Entry 8U4Q (electron microscopy, 3.36 A resolution); this record covers chains H and R of the 6 polymer chains in the assembly.

[Chain H]
Molecule: REGN7663 Fab heavy chain
Organism: Homo sapiens
Notes: antibody fragment or engineered binder
Chain sequence (240 residues; each row starts with the number of its first residue):
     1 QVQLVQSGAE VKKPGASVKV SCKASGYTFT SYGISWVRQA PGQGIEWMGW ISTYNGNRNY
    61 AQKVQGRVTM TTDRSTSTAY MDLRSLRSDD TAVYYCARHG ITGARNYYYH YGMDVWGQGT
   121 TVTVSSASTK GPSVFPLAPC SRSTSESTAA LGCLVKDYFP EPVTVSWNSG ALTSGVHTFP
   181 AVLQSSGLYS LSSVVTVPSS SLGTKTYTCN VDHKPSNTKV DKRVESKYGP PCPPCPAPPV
Unresolved in the structure: 141-147, 227-240
Disulfides: Cys22-Cys96, Cys153-Cys209

[Chain R]
Molecule: C-X-C chemokine receptor type 4
Organism: Homo sapiens
Reference sequence: P61073 (CXCR4_HUMAN); residues 2-352 carry their UniProt numbers (351 of 613 residues fall inside the UniProt entry; the rest is not from it)
Chain sequence (632 residues; row label = number of the first residue in the row; numbers below 1 keep their minus sign (Met-17 is residue -17)):
   -17 MKTIIALSYI FCLVFAGAPE GISIYTSDNY TEEMGSGDYD SMKEPCFREE NANFNKIFLP
    43 TIYSIIFLTG IVGNGLVILV MGYQKKLRSM TDKYRLHLSV ADLLFVITLP FWAVDAVANW
   103 YFGNFLCKAV HVIYTVSLYS SVLILAFISL DRYLAIVHAT NSQRPRKLLA EKVVYVGVWI
   163 PALLLTIPDF IFANVSEADD RYICDRFYPN DLWVVVFQFQ HIMVGLILPG IVILSCYCII
   223 ISKLSHSKGH QKRKALKTTV ILILAFFACW LPYYIGISID SFILLEIIKQ GCEFENTVHK
   283 WISITEALAF FHCCLNPILY AFLGAKFKTS AQHALTSVSR GSSLKILSKG KRGGHSSVST
   343 ESESSSFHSS GRPLEVLFQG PGGGGSVSKG EELFTGVVPI LVELDGDVNG HKFSVSGEGE
   403 GDATYGKLTL KFICTTGKLP VPWPTLVTTL TYGVQCFSRY PDHMKQHDFF KSAMPEGYVQ
   463 ERTIFFKDDG NYKTRAEVKF EGDTLVNRIE LKGIDFKEDG NILGHKLEYN YNSHNVYIMA
   523 DKQKNGIKVN FKIRHNIEDG SVQLADHYQQ NTPIGDGPVL LPDNHYLSTQ SKLSKDPNEK
   583 RDHMVLLEFV TAAGITLGMD ELYKDYKDDD DK
Unresolved in the structure: -17 to 23, 319-614
Sequence notes: initiating methionine (-17); expression tag (-16 to 1); conflict Ser119 (Asn in P61073)
Disulfides: Cys28-Cys274, Cys109-Cys186

[Interface between chain H and chain R]
Pairs across the interface - 39 pairs, chain H then chain R:
  Ser31(H) - Ser178(R)
  Ser31(H) - Phe189(R)
  Tyr32(H) - Ser178(R)
  Tyr32(H) - Glu179(R)  hydrogen bond (side chain-backbone)
  Trp50(H) - Pro27(R)  hydrophobic
  Trp50(H) - Phe29(R)  hydrophobic
  Tyr54(H) - Tyr190(R)
  Tyr54(H) - Asn192(R)
  Tyr54(H) - Asp193(R)  hydrogen bond
  Tyr54(H) - Val196(R)
  Asn55(H) - Asp193(R)  hydrogen bond
  Gly56(H) - Met24(R)
  Asn57(H) - Met24(R)
  Asn57(H) - Glu26(R)  hydrogen bond (side chain-backbone)
  Asn57(H) - Pro27(R)
  Arg58(H) - Met24(R)
  Arg58(H) - Lys25(R)
  Asn59(H) - Glu26(R)
  Asn59(H) - Pro27(R)
  Ile101(H) - Ser178(R)
  Ile101(H) - Ala180(R)  hydrophobic
  Ile101(H) - Ile185(R)  hydrophobic
  Thr102(H) - Phe189(R)
  Gly103(H) - Phe189(R)
  Ala104(H) - Asp187(R)
  Ala104(H) - Arg188(R)
  Arg105(H) - Arg30(R)  hydrogen bond (backbone-side chain)
  Arg105(H) - Asp187(R)  hydrogen bond (backbone-side chain)
  Asn106(H) - Asp187(R)
  Tyr107(H) - Cys28(R)
  Tyr107(H) - Phe29(R)
  Tyr107(H) - Arg30(R)  hydrogen bond (backbone-backbone)
  Tyr108(H) - Phe29(R)
  Tyr108(H) - Arg30(R)
  Tyr108(H) - Glu32(R)
  Tyr109(H) - Phe29(R)  hydrophobic
  Tyr111(H) - Asp181(R)
  Tyr111(H) - Arg183(R)
  Gly112(H) - Asp181(R)  hydrogen bond (backbone-side chain)
Also at the interface, not in a pair above, chain H (21 interface residues in all): His110
Also at the interface, not in a pair above, chain R (22 interface residues in all): Glu288
The authors on this interface:
  - residue pairs: Arg105(H)-Glu288(R)
  - epitope / paratope residues, chain H: Arg105(H)
  - epitope / paratope residues, chain R: Glu288(R)

[In short]
The interface between chain H and chain R involves 21 residues on one side and 22 on the other, with 8
hydrogen bonds. Among the polar pairs are Tyr32(H)-Glu179(R), Tyr54(H)-Asp193(R) and Asn55(H)-Asp193(R). The
paper describes a contact between Arg105(H) and Glu288(R). From the paper: epitope/paratope residues Arg105(H)
and Glu288(R).
Chain H is REGN7663 Fab heavy chain and chain R is C-X-C chemokine receptor type 4, both from Homo sapiens;
the structure, Structure of REGN7663 Fab-bound CXCR4/Gi complex, was determined by electron microscopy
together with 8U4N, 8U4O, 8U4P, 8U4R, 8U4S and 8U4T from the same study.
